PDB entry 5GVK | X-ray diffraction, 2.24 A resolution | chains A and B

[Chain A (and B)]
Molecule: Serine hydroxymethyltransferase, putative
Source organism: Plasmodium vivax (strain Salvador I)
Notes: chain B of this document is another copy of the same molecule, construct and numbering; everything in this record applies to it too
Reference sequence: A5K8L9 (A5K8L9_PLAVS); residue numbers follow UniProt; this construct covers 1-442
Sequence (442 residues; numbered 1 to 442; the number before each row is that of its first residue):
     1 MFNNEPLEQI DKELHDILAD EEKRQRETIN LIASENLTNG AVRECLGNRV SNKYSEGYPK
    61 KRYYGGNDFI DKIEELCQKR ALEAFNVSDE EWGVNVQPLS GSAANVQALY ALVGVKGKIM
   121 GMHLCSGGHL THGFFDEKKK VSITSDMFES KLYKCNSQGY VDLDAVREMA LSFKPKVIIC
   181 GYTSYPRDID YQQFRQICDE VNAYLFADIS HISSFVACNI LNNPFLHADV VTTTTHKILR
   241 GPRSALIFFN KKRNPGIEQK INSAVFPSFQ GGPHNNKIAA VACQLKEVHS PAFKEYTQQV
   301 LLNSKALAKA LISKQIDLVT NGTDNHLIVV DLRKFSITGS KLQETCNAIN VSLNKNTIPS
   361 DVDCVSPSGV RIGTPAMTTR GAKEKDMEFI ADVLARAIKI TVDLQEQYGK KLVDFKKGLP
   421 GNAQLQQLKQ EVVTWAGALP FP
Ligand contacts:
  - G45 (5-[3-[(4S)-6-azanyl-5-cyano-3-methyl-4-propan-2-yl-2H-pyrano[2,3-c]pyrazol-4-yl]-5-cyano-phenyl]-N,N-dimethyl-thiophene-2-sulfonamide), molecule 1: E56, Y63, Y64, P267
  - G45, molecule 2: L124, G127, G128, H129, L130, F134, V141, T183, S184, N354, K355, N356, T357, C364, P367, R371
  - N-pyridoxyl-glycine-5-monophosphate (PLG; N-glycine-[3-hydroxy-2-methyl-5-phosphonooxymethyl-pyridin-4-yl-methane]), molecule 1: S34, S100, G101, S102, N105, H129, H132, Y182, T183, D208, S210, H211, T234, H236, K237, R371
  - N-pyridoxyl-glycine-5-monophosphate (PLG), molecule 2: Y54, E56, Y64, G271, G272

[Chain A / chain B interface]
Contacting residue pairs - 184 pairs, chain A then chain B:
  M1(A) with R240(B), hydrogen bond (backbone-side chain); E295(B); Y296(B); Q299(B); T378(B); T379(B), hydrogen bond (backbone-backbone); K383(B)
  F2(A) with T379(B); P440(B), hydrophobic; F441(B); P442(B)
  N3(A) with N39(B); E287(B)
  L7(A) with E44(B); C45(B), hydrophobic
  I10(A) with A41(B), hydrophobic; K286(B), hydrogen bond (backbone-side chain)
  D11(A) with R80(B), salt bridge; C283(B); K286(B)
  E13(A) with L76(B); R80(B), salt bridge
  L14(A) with A279(B); A282(B), hydrophobic; C283(B)
  I17(A) with F69(B); K72(B); I73(B), hydrophobic
  L18(A) with N48(B); I73(B), hydrophobic
  D20(A) with F69(B)
  E21(A) with F69(B)
  E22(A) with R49(B), salt bridge
  R24(A) with K53(B); G66(B), hydrogen bond (side chain-backbone); F69(B)
  Q25(A) with R49(B), hydrogen bond (side chain-backbone); N52(B), hydrogen bond
  I32(A) with Y64(B), hydrophobic
  S34(A) with Y54(B)
  E35(A) with N52(B); K53(B), salt bridge; Y54(B), hydrogen bond (side chain-backbone)
  N36(A) with N52(B)
  L37(A) with N52(B)
  T38(A) with N52(B), hydrogen bond (backbone-side chain)
  N39(A) with N3(B), hydrogen bond (side chain-backbone); I10(B)
  G40(A) with N4(B)
  A41(A) with I10(B), hydrophobic
  R43(A) with G47(B); R49(B)
  E44(A) with P6(B); L7(B), hydrogen bond (side chain-backbone)
  C45(A) with L7(B), hydrophobic
  L46(A) with L46(B)
  G47(A) with R43(B)
  N48(A) with L18(B); R43(B)
  R49(A) with E22(B), salt bridge; Q25(B), hydrogen bond (backbone-side chain); R43(B); F441(B); P442(B), hydrogen bond (side chain-backbone)
  S51(A) with R243(B), hydrogen bond (backbone-side chain)
  N52(A) with Q25(B), hydrogen bond; E35(B); N36(B); L37(B); T38(B), hydrogen bond (side chain-backbone)
  K53(A) with R24(B); I32(B); E35(B), salt bridge; R243(B), hydrogen bond (backbone-side chain); S352(B)
  Y54(A) with S34(B); E35(B), hydrogen bond (backbone-side chain); H236(B), hydrogen bond; K237(B), hydrogen bond; R243(B)
  E56(A) with L130(B)
  Y63(A) with Q343(B); N354(B)
  Y64(A) with I32(B), hydrophobic; Q343(B), hydrogen bond (backbone-side chain); N354(B); R371(B)
  G65(A) with Q343(B); S352(B), hydrogen bond (backbone-side chain); L353(B), hydrogen bond (backbone-backbone)
  G66(A) with R24(B), hydrogen bond (backbone-side chain); N347(B), hydrogen bond (backbone-side chain); S352(B)
  F69(A) with I17(B); D20(B); E21(B); R24(B)
  K72(A) with I17(B)
  I73(A) with I17(B), hydrophobic; L18(B), hydrophobic
  L76(A) with E13(B)
  R80(A) with D11(B), salt bridge; E13(B), salt bridge; L14(B)
  L99(A) with L99(B), hydrophobic; S100(B); H274(B)
  S100(A) with L99(B); H274(B), hydrogen bond
  S102(A) with F269(B); Q270(B); G271(B), hydrogen bond (side chain-backbone)
  Y110(A) with I143(B), hydrophobic; D146(B), hydrogen bond
  V115(A) with D146(B)
  K116(A) with K116(B)
  L130(A) with F266(B), hydrophobic; P267(B), hydrophobic
  V141(A) with P267(B), hydrophobic; S268(B)
  S142(A) with P267(B); S268(B)
  I143(A) with Y110(B), hydrophobic; M147(B), hydrophobic; S268(B), hydrogen bond (backbone-backbone); F269(B), hydrophobic
  D146(A) with Y110(B), hydrogen bond; V115(B)
  M147(A) with V115(B), hydrophobic; I143(B), hydrophobic
  H236(A) with Y54(B), hydrogen bond
  K237(A) with Y54(B), hydrogen bond
  R240(A) with M1(B), hydrogen bond (side chain-backbone)
  R243(A) with S51(B), hydrogen bond (side chain-backbone); K53(B); Y54(B); P273(B); H274(B)
  P267(A) with L130(B), hydrophobic; V141(B), hydrophobic
  S268(A) with V141(B); S142(B); I143(B), hydrogen bond (backbone-backbone)
  F269(A) with S102(B); I143(B), hydrophobic
  Q270(A) with S102(B)
  G271(A) with S102(B), hydrogen bond (backbone-side chain)
  P273(A) with R243(B)
  H274(A) with L99(B); S100(B), hydrogen bond; R243(B); K277(B), hydrogen bond
  K277(A) with H274(B), hydrogen bond; K277(B)
  A279(A) with L14(B)
  C283(A) with L7(B), hydrophobic; D11(B); L14(B)
  K286(A) with I10(B), hydrogen bond (side chain-backbone); D11(B)
  E287(A) with N3(B)
  E295(A) with M1(B)
  Y296(A) with M1(B)
  Q299(A) with M1(B)
  Q343(A) with Y63(B); Y64(B); G65(B)
  N347(A) with G66(B), hydrogen bond (side chain-backbone); D68(B)
  S352(A) with G65(B), hydrogen bond (side chain-backbone); G66(B)
  L353(A) with G65(B), hydrogen bond (backbone-backbone)
  N354(A) with Y63(B); Y64(B)
  R371(A) with Y64(B)
  T378(A) with M1(B)
  T379(A) with M1(B), hydrogen bond (backbone-backbone); F2(B)
  G381(A) with M1(B)
  P440(A) with F2(B), hydrophobic
  F441(A) with F2(B); R49(B)
  P442(A) with F2(B); R49(B), hydrogen bond (backbone-side chain)
Other interface residues (no listed pair), chain A (101 interface residues in all): N4, E5, V50, R62, D68, I70, K139, K140, F266, G272, A282, R380, K383
Other interface residues (no listed pair), chain B (102 interface residues in all): E5, G40, V50, E56, R62, I70, K79, A103, G272, N276, G381

[Overview]
The interface between chain A and chain B involves 101 residues on one side and 102 on the other, with 44
hydrogen bonds and 8 salt bridges. Polar contacts include D11(A)-R80(B), E13(A)-R80(B) and E22(A)-R49(B).
Chain A binds N-pyridoxyl-glycine-5-monophosphate and compound G45.
Chain A and chain B are both Serine hydroxymethyltransferase, putative (Plasmodium vivax (strain Salvador I));
the structure, Plasmodium vivax SHMT bound with PLP-glycine and GS256, was determined by X-ray diffraction
(same publication as 5GVL, 5GVM, 5GVN and 5GVP).
